Entry 4X1S (X-ray diffraction, 1.90 A resolution); this record covers chains P and U.

# Chain P
Protein: mupain-1-16
Sequence (10 residues; row label = number of the first residue in the row):
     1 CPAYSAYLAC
Disulfide bonds: Cys1-Cys10
Ligand contacts: piperidine-1-carboximidamide (MRZ): Tyr4, Ser5, Ala6

# Chain U
Protein: Urokinase-type plasminogen activator
From: Homo sapiens
Notes: EC 3.4.21.73; fragment: catalytic domain
UniProtKB: P00749 (UROK_HUMAN); the construct lacks a stretch of the UniProt sequence and is renumbered around it, so the offset changes along the chain: 16-37 = UniProt 179-200; 38-60 = UniProt 205-227; 63-97 = UniProt 234-268; 98-110 = UniProt 271-283; 5 more segments
Sequence (247 residues; each row starts with the number of its first residue; note: 1 number in that range is skipped by the numbering (no residue carries it; nothing is unmodelled there); a row labelled like 37A-37D holds insertion residues (37A, then the next letters in order)):
    16 IIGGEFTTIENQPWFAAIYRRH
37A-37D RGGS
    38 VTYVCGGSLISPCWVISATHCFI
60A-60C DYP
    61 KK
   62A E
    63 DYIVYLGRSRLNSNTQGEMKFEVENLILHKDYSAD
97A-97B TL
    98 AYHNDIALLKIRS
110A-110D KEGR
   111 CAQPSRTIQTIALPSMYNDPQFGTSCEITGFGKEQSTDYLYPEQLKMTVV
   161 KLISHRECQQ
170A-170B PH
   171 YYGSEVTTKMLCAAD
185A-185B PQ
   186 WKTDSCQGDSGGPLVCSLQGRMTLTGIVSWGR
   219 GCALK
  223A D
   224 KPGVYTRVSHFLPWIRSHTKE
Disordered / not traced: 244
Sequence notes: engineered mutation Tyr99 (His272 in P00749), Ala122 (Cys299 in P00749), Gln145 (Asn322 in P00749)
Disulfide bonds: Cys42-Cys58, Cys50-Cys111, Cys136-Cys201, Cys168-Cys182, Cys191-Cys220
Ligand contacts: piperidine-1-carboximidamide (MRZ): Asp189, Ser190, Cys191, Gln192, Ser195, Val213, Trp215, Gly216, Gly219, Cys220, Ala221, Gly226
UniProt features mapped onto this chain:
  - active site (Charge relay system): His57, Asp102, Ser195
  - modified residue: Ser146 (Phosphoserine)

# Interface between chain P and chain U
Contacting residue pairs (29):
  Pro2(P) - Ala96(U)  hydrophobic
  Pro2(P) - Asp97(U)
  Pro2(P) - Thr97A(U)
  Pro2(P) - Leu97B(U)
  Pro2(P) - Ala98(U)
  Pro2(P) - Tyr99(U)
  Ala3(P) - Thr97A(U)  hydrogen bond (backbone-backbone)
  Ala3(P) - Leu97B(U)
  Tyr4(P) - Leu97B(U)  hydrogen bond (backbone-backbone)
  Tyr4(P) - Trp215(U)
  Tyr4(P) - Gly216(U)  hydrogen bond (backbone-backbone)
  Tyr4(P) - Arg217(U)  hydrogen bond
  Ser5(P) - Tyr99(U)  hydrogen bond
  Ala6(P) - Cys191(U)
  Ala6(P) - Gln192(U)
  Ala6(P) - Gly193(U)  hydrogen bond (backbone-backbone)
  Ala6(P) - Ser195(U)  hydrogen bond (backbone-side chain)
  Tyr7(P) - Arg35(U)  hydrogen bond
  Tyr7(P) - Val41(U)  hydrophobic
  Tyr7(P) - His57(U)
  Tyr7(P) - Cys58(U)  hydrogen bond (side chain-backbone)
  Tyr7(P) - Gln192(U)  hydrogen bond (backbone-side chain)
  Tyr7(P) - Ser195(U)  hydrogen bond (backbone-side chain)
  Leu8(P) - Tyr40(U)
  Leu8(P) - Val41(U)
  Leu8(P) - Tyr151(U)
  Leu8(P) - Gln192(U)  hydrogen bond (backbone-side chain)
  Leu8(P) - Gly193(U)
  Cys10(P) - Gln192(U)  hydrogen bond (backbone-side chain)
Also at the interface, not in a pair above, chain P (9 interface residues in all): Ala9
Also at the interface, not in a pair above, chain U (24 interface residues in all): Cys42, Asp60A, Tyr172, Asp194, Ser214

# Overview
The interface between chain P and chain U involves 9 residues on one side and 24 on the other, with 13
hydrogen bonds. Polar contacts include Tyr4(P)-Arg217(U), Ser5(P)-Tyr99(U) and Ala6(P)-Ser195(U).
Piperidine-1-carboximidamide is bound between chain P and chain U.
Chain P is mupain-1-16 and chain U is Urokinase-type plasminogen activator (Homo sapiens); the structure, The
crystal structure of mupain-1-16-D9A in complex with murinised human uPA at pH7.4, was determined by X-ray
diffraction (same publication as 4X1N, 4X1Q and 4X1R).
